7ZSA - chains N and O of the 38 polymer chains in the assembly; structure by electron microscopy, 4.00 A resolution.

Chain N:
Molecule: Non-template DNA
Sequence (209 nucleotides; row label = number of the first residue in the row; numbers below 1 keep their minus sign (DA-73 is residue -73)):
   -73 AGCACGCTGTGTATATAATAGCTATGGAACGTTCGATTCACCTCCGATGT
   -23 GTGTTGTACATACATAAAAATATCATAGCTCTTCTGCGCTGTGTTGGTCG
    27 TAGACAGCTCTAGCACCGCTTAAACGCACGTACGCGCTGTCCCCCGCGTT
    77 TTAACCGCCAAGGGGATTACTCCCTAGTCTCCAGGCACGTGTCAGATATA
   127 TACATCGAT

Chain O:
Name: TATA-box-binding protein
Source organism: Saccharomyces cerevisiae
UniProt: P13393 (TBP_YEAST); residues 1-240 here = UniProt positions 1-240
Chain sequence (247 residues; row label = number of the first residue in the row):
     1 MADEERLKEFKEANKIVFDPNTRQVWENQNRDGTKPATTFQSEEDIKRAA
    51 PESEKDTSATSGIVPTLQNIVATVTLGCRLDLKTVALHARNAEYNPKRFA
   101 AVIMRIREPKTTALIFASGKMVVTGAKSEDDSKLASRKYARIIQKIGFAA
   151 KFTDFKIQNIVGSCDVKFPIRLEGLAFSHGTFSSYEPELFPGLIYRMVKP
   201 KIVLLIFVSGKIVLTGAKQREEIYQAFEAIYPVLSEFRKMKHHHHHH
Disordered / not traced: 1-59, 241-247
Sequence notes: expression tag (241-247)

How chain N and chain O interact:
Contacting residue pairs (27):
  DT-62(N) with Leu189(O), sugar contact; Phe190(O), base contact
  DA-61(N) with Phe190(O), stacking on the base; Ile194(O), phosphate contact; Leu205(O), base contact
  DT-60(N) with Ile194(O), sugar contact; Arg196(O), salt bridge to the phosphate; Val203(O), phosphate contact; Leu205(O), base contact
  DA-59(N) with Asn159(O), hydrogen bond to the base; Arg196(O), salt bridge to the phosphate; Val203(O), sugar contact; Thr215(O), base contact; Gly216(O), sugar contact
  DT-58(N) with Gln158(O), sugar contact; Asn159(O), hydrogen bond to the base; Lys218(O), sugar contact
  DA-57(N) with Gln158(O), sugar contact
  DA-56(N) with Leu114(O), base contact; Phe116(O), base contact; Lys120(O), phosphate contact; Val122(O), base contact
  DT-55(N) with Phe99(O), base contact; Phe116(O), sugar contact; Ser118(O), sugar contact; Lys120(O), phosphate contact
  DA-54(N) with Ala100(O), sugar contact
Other interface residues (no listed pair), chain N (10 interface residues in all): DG-63
Other interface residues (no listed pair), chain O (20 interface residues in all): Val71, Glu186

Summary:
Chain N and chain O form an interface of 10 and 20 residues respectively, with 2 hydrogen bonds, 2 salt
bridges and 1 aromatic stacking contact. Polar contacts include DA-59(N)-Asn159(O), DT-58(N)-Asn159(O) and
DT-60(N)-Arg196(O).
Chain N is Non-template DNA and chain O is TATA-box-binding protein (Saccharomyces cerevisiae); the structure,
Yeast RNA polymerase II transcription pre-initiation complex with the +1 nucleosome and NTP (complex B), was
determined by electron microscopy, deposited together with 7ZS9 and 7ZSB.
